PDB entry 7KBD | electron microscopy, 3.38 A resolution | chains E and J of the 10 polymer chains in the assembly

[Chain E]
Protein: Histone H3.2
Organism: Xenopus laevis
UniProt: P84233 (H32_XENLA); residues 0-135 here correspond to UniProt positions 1-136 (UniProt number = residue number + 1)
Amino-acid sequence (136 residues; each row starts with the number of its first residue; numbering starts at 0):
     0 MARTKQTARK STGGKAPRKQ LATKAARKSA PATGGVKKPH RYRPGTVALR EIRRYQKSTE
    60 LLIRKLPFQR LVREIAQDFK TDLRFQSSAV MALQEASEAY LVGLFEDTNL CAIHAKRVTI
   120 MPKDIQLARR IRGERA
Not modelled in the structure: 0-37, 135
Reported in the primary citation:
  - post-translational modification sites: Thr3

[Chain J]
Molecule: 151-nt DNA strand
Organism: Xenopus laevis
Sequence (151 nucleotides; each row starts with the number of its first residue):
     1 TATCACAATC CCGGTGCCGA GGCCGCTCAA TTGGTCGTAG ACAGCTCTAG CACCGCTTAA
    61 ACGCACGTAC GCGCTGTCCC CCGCGTTTTA ACCGCCAAGG GGATTACTCC CTAGTCTCCA
   121 GGCACGTGTC AGATATAGAT TGTGATATCC T

[Interface between chain E and chain J]
Residue-residue contacts (17):
  Arg40(E) - DC66(J)  base contact
  Tyr41(E) - DT143(J)  phosphate contact
  Tyr41(E) - DG144(J)  phosphate contact
  Arg42(E) - DA69(J)  salt bridge to the phosphate
  Arg42(E) - DG144(J)  hydrogen bond to the phosphate
  Thr45(E) - DG144(J)  hydrogen bond to the phosphate
  Arg63(E) - DA60(J)  sugar contact
  Arg72(E) - DC51(J)  salt bridge to the phosphate
  Arg83(E) - DG50(J)  phosphate contact
  Arg83(E) - DC51(J)  phosphate contact
  Phe84(E) - DG50(J)  sugar contact
  Phe84(E) - DC51(J)  hydrogen bond to the phosphate
  Gln85(E) - DG50(J)  phosphate contact
  Lys115(E) - DG71(J)  phosphate contact
  Arg116(E) - DG71(J)  phosphate contact
  Val117(E) - DG71(J)  hydrogen bond to the phosphate
  Thr118(E) - DG71(J)  hydrogen bond to the phosphate
Other interface residues (no listed pair), chain E (17 interface residues in all): His39, Pro43, Ser86, Met120
Other interface residues (no listed pair), chain J (13 interface residues in all): DA61, DT68, DC70, DC72, DA145

[In short]
The interface between chain E and chain J involves 17 residues on one side and 13 on the other, with 5
hydrogen bonds and 2 salt bridges. Polar contacts include Arg42(E)-DG144(J), Thr45(E)-DG144(J) and
Phe84(E)-DC51(J). From the paper: a modification site at Thr3(E).
Here chain E is Histone H3.2 and chain J is a 151-nt DNA strand, both from Xenopus laevis. Entry 7KBD
(Nucleosome in interphase chromosome formed in Xenopus egg extract (oligo fraction)) was determined by
electron microscopy, deposited together with 7KBE and 7KBF.
